4QKD - chain A; structure by X-ray diffraction, 1.35 A resolution.

[Chain A]
Molecule: Alpha-ketoglutarate-dependent dioxygenase alkB homolog 7, mitochondrial
Source organism: Homo sapiens
Notes: EC 1.14.11.-
Reference sequence: Q9BT30 (ALKB7_HUMAN); residue numbers follow UniProt; this construct covers 17-215
Amino-acid sequence (200 residues; row label = number of the first residue in the row):
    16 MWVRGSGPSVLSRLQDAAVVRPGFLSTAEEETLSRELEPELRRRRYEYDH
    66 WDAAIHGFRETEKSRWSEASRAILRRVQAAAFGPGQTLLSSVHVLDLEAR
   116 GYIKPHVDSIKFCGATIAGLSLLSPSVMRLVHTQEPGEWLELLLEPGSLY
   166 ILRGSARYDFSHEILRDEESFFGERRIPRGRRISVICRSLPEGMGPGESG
Disordered / not traced: 100, 207-215
Construct notes: expression tag (16); engineered mutation R90 (Gln in Q9BT30)
Modified residues: L110 ((4r)-5-oxo-l-leucine; LED)
Bound ions: Mn2+ site 1: E62, E75 (shared with 1 residue of chain C); Mn2+ site 2: H65 (shared with 2 residues of chain B); Mn2+ site 3: H121, D123, H177 (together with 2-oxoglutaric acid)
Ligand contacts: 2-oxoglutaric acid (AKG): I70, H108, L110, I118, H121, D123, M143, Y165, H177, R197, S199, I201, R203
From the paper describing this entry:
  - Mn2+ coordination: E62, H65, E75, H121, D123, H177, E189
  - binding site for 2-oxoglutaric acid: M143, Y165, R197, S199, I201, R203
  - interface residues: R90
  - mutagenesis - H121A/D123A, R197A/R203A: abolished catalytic activity
  - mutagenesis - Q90R: unchanged catalytic activity

[In short]
Bound to chain A: 2-oxoglutaric acid. E62 and E75 form the Mn2+ site 1. H121, D123 and H177 form the Mn2+ site
3. From the paper: a binding site for 2-oxoglutaric acid at M143, Y165 and R197 among others; H121A/D123A and
R197A/R203A abolish catalytic activity.
Chain A is Alpha-ketoglutarate-dependent dioxygenase alkB homolog 7, mitochondrial (Homo sapiens); the
structure, Crystal structure of human ALKBH7 in complex with alpha-ketoglutarate and Mn(II), was determined by
X-ray diffraction (same publication as 4QKB and 4QKF).
